3QJU - chains B and C of the 3 polymer chains in the assembly; structure by X-ray diffraction, 2.90 A resolution.

== Chain B ==
Name: Cytochrome c oxidase subunit 2
From: Thermus thermophilus
Notes: EC 1.9.3.1
UniProtKB: Q5SJ80 (COX2_THET8); residue numbers follow UniProt; this construct covers 1-168
Chain sequence (168 residues; numbered 1 to 168; the number before each row is that of its first residue):
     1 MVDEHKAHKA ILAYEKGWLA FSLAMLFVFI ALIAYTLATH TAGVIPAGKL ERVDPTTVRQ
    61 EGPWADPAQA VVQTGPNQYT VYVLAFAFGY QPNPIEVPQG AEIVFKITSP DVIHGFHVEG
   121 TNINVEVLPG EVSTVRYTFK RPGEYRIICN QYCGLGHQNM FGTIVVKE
Disordered / not traced: 1-2
Bound ions: dinuclear copper ion: His114, Cys149, Cys153, His157, Met160
UniProt features mapped onto this chain:
  - binding site (Cu cation): His114, Cys149, Cys153, His157

== Chain C ==
Name: Cytochrome c oxidase polypeptide 2A
From: Thermus thermophilus
Notes: EC 1.9.3.1
UniProtKB: P82543 (COXA_THET8); residues 1-34 here = UniProt positions 1-34
Chain sequence (34 residues; each row starts with the number of its first residue):
     1 MEEKPKGALA VILVLTLTIL VFWLGVYAVF FARG
Disordered / not traced: 1
UniProt features mapped onto this chain:
  - modified residue: Met1 (N-formylmethionine)

== Interface between chain B and chain C ==
Residue-residue contacts (20; chain B residue first):
  Asp3(B) with Glu2(C), hydrogen bond (side chain-backbone)
  Tyr14(B) with Lys4(C)
  Trp18(B) with Ile12(C); Thr16(C)
  Phe21(B) with Thr16(C)
  Phe29(B) with Trp23(C), hydrophobic
  Leu32(B) with Trp23(C), hydrophobic; Tyr27(C), hydrogen bond (backbone-side chain)
  Tyr35(B) with Tyr27(C)
  Thr36(B) with Tyr27(C); Phe30(C); Phe31(C)
  Gly120(B) with Arg33(C)
  Thr121(B) with Arg33(C)
  Asn122(B) with Phe30(C); Arg33(C), hydrogen bond (backbone-backbone); Gly34(C), hydrogen bond (side chain-backbone)
  Tyr137(B) with Arg33(C), hydrogen bond (side chain-backbone); Gly34(C), hydrogen bond (side chain-backbone)
  Lys140(B) with Gly34(C)
Also at the interface, not in a pair above, chain B (19 interface residues in all): Lys6, Ile11, Met25, Ile33, His40, Thr41
Also at the interface, not in a pair above, chain C (13 interface residues in all): Pro5, Ile19, Leu20

== Summary ==
Chain B and chain C form an interface of 19 and 13 residues respectively; the contacts include 6 hydrogen
bonds. Polar pairs include Asp3(B)-Glu2(C), Leu32(B)-Tyr27(C) and Asn122(B)-Gly34(C). UniProt lists 4 Cu
cation-binding residues on chain B.
Chain B is Cytochrome c oxidase subunit 2 and chain C is Cytochrome c oxidase polypeptide 2A, both from
Thermus thermophilus; the structure, The structure of and photolytic induced changes of carbon monoxide
binding to the cytochrome ba3-oxidase from ..., was determined by X-ray diffraction together with 3QJQ, 3QJR,
3QJS, 3QJT and 3QJV from the same study.
